7FD5 - chains B and E of the 7 polymer chains in the assembly; structure by electron microscopy, 2.40 A resolution.

# Chain B (and E)
Protein: Lon protease
Organism: Meiothermus taiwanensis
Notes: EC 3.4.21.53; chain E of this document is another copy of the same molecule, construct and numbering; everything in this record applies to it too
UniProtKB: A0A059VAZ3 (A0A059VAZ3_9DEIN); residue numbers follow UniProt; this construct covers 1-793
Chain sequence (793 residues; row label = number of the first residue in the row):
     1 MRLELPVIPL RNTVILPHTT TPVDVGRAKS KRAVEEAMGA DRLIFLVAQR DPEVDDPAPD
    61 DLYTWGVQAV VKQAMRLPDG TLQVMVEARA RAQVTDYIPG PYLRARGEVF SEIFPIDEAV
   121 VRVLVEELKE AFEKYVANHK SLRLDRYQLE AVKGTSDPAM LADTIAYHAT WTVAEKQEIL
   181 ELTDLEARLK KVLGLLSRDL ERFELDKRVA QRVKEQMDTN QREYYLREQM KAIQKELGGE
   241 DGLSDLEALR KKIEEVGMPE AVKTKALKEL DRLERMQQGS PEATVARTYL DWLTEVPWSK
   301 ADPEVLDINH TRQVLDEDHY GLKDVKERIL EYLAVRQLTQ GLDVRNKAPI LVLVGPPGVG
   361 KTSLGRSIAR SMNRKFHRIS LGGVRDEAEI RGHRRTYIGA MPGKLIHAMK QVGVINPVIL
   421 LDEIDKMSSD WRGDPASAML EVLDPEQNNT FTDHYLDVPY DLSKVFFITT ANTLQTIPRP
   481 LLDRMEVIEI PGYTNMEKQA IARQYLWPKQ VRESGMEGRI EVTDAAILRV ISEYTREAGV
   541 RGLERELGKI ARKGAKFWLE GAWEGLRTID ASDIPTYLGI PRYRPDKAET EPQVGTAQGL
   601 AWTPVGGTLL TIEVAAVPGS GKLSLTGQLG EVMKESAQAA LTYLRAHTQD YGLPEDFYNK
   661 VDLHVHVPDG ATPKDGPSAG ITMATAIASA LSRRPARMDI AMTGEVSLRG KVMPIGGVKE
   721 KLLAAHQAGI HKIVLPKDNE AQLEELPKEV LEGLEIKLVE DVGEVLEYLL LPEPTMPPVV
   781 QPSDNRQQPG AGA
Not modelled in the structure: 1, 781-793
Glycans and other covalent adducts: compound 4KZ linked to Ser678
Ligand contacts:
  - 4KZ (N-[(1R)-1-(dihydroxyboranyl)-2-phenylethyl]-Nalpha-(pyrazin-2-ylcarbonyl)-L-phenylalaninamide): Leu600, Ala601, Trp602, Thr603, Thr608, Leu610, Met633, Thr672, Pro673, Lys674, Asp675, Gly676, Pro677, Ala679, Gly716, Lys721
  - ATP-gamma-S (AGS; phosphothiophosphoric acid-adenylate ester), molecule 1: Asp318, His319, Tyr320, Pro356, Pro357, Gly358, Val359, Gly360, Lys361, Thr362, Ser363, Glu423, Asn472, Tyr493, Ile501, Tyr505, Val540, Arg541
  - ATP-gamma-S (AGS), molecule 2: Glu446, Pro480, Arg484
What the authors report for this chain:
  - binding site for Alpha-S1-casein: Tyr224, Tyr397, Ile398, Trp431
  - mutagenesis - M217A, M217S, Y224H, Y224I, Y224L, Y225A, Y225S: abolished catalytic activity
  - mutagenesis - M217L, M217Y, Q221A, Y224F, Y224M, Y224W, Y225L: unchanged catalytic activity
  - mutagenesis - Y224A, Y224S: abolished catalytic activity on Ig2 and alpha-casein

# How chain B and chain E interact
Pairs across the interface - 15 pairs, chain B then chain E:
  Lys140(B) - Val120(E)
  Lys140(B) - Glu186(E)
  Ser141(B) - Glu186(E)
  Arg143(B) - Pro115(E)
  Arg143(B) - Ile116(E)
  Arg143(B) - Asp184(E)  salt bridge
  Arg143(B) - Glu186(E)  salt bridge
  Leu144(B) - Ile116(E)  hydrophobic
  Leu144(B) - Asp117(E)
  Asp145(B) - Ile116(E)
  Asp145(B) - Asp117(E)  hydrogen bond (side chain-backbone)
  Tyr147(B) - Asp117(E)
  Tyr147(B) - Ala119(E)
  Tyr224(B) - Arg198(E)  hydrogen bond
  Tyr225(B) - Arg202(E)  hydrogen bond
Other interface residues (no listed pair), chain B (13 interface residues in all): His139, Arg146, Gln221, Arg222, Leu226
Other interface residues (no listed pair), chain E (12 interface residues in all): Ile113, Glu201, Arg208

# Summary
The interface between chain B and chain E involves 13 residues on one side and 12 on the other, with 3
hydrogen bonds and 2 salt bridges. Among the polar pairs are Arg143(B)-Asp184(E), Arg143(B)-Glu186(E) and
Asp145(B)-Asp117(E). The paper reports a binding site for Alpha-S1-casein at Tyr224(B), Tyr397(B) and
Ile398(B) among others; M217A, M217S and Y224H of chain B, among others, abolish catalytic activity; 16
substitutions were tested in all.
Chain B and chain E are both Lon protease (Meiothermus taiwanensis); the structure, A complete
three-dimensional structure of the Lon protease translocating a protein substrate (conformation 2), was
determined by electron microscopy together with 7FD4 from the same study.
